PDB entry 3VOH | X-ray diffraction, 2.40 A resolution | chain A

[Chain A]
Protein: Cellobiohydrolase
Organism: Coprinopsis cinerea
Notes: EC 3.2.1.91
Reference sequence: B7X9Z0 (B7X9Z0_COPCI); residues 72-433 here correspond to UniProt positions 93-454 (UniProt number = residue number + 21)
Chain sequence (373 residues; each row starts with the number of its first residue):
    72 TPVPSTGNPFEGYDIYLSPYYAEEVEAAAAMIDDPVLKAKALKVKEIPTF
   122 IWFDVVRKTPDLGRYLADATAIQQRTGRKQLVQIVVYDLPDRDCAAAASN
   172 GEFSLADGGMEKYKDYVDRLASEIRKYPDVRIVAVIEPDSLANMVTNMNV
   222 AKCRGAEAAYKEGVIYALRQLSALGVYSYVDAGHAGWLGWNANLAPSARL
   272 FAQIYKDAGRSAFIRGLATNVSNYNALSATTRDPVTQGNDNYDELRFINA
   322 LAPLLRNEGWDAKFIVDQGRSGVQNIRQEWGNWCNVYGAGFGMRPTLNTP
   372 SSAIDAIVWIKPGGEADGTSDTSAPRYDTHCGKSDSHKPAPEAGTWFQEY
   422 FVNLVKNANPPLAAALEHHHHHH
Unresolved in the structure: 72-73, 436-444
Disulfide bonds: Cys165-Cys224, Cys355-Cys402
Construct notes: expression tag (434-444)
Small-molecule neighbours: beta-D-glucopyranose (BGC): Tyr358, Ser405, Ser407, His408, Lys409

[Summary]
Bound to chain A: beta-D-glucopyranose.
Chain A is Cellobiohydrolase (Coprinopsis cinerea); the structure, CcCel6A catalytic domain complexed with
cellobiose, was determined by X-ray diffraction (same publication as 3VOF, 3VOG, 3VOI and 3VOJ).
